7JW2 - chains A and B; structure by X-ray diffraction, 1.50 A resolution.

[Chain A (and B)]
Protein: Exonuclease mut-7 homolog
Source organism: Aedes aegypti
Notes: EC 3.1.-.-; chain B of this document is another copy of the same molecule, construct and numbering; everything in this record applies to it too
UniProtKB: Q179T2 (MUT7_AEDAE); residue numbers follow UniProt; this construct covers 427-652
Amino-acid sequence (227 residues; each row starts with the number of its first residue):
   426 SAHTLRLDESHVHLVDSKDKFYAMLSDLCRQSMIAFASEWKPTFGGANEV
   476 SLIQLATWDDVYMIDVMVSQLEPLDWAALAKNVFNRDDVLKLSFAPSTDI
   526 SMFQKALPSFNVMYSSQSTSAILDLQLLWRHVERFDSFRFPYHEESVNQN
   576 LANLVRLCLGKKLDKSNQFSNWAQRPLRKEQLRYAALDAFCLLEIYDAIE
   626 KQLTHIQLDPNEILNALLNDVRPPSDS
Disordered / not traced: 426, 646-652 (chain B: 426, 645-652)
Sequence notes: expression tag (426); conflict Ala-462 (Asp in Q179T2)

[Chain A / chain B interface]
Residue-residue contacts - 25 pairs, chain A then chain B:
  Lys-443(A) with Cys-454(B); Lys-506(B)
  Asp-444(A) with Ser-451(B), hydrogen bond (backbone-side chain); Cys-454(B); Arg-455(B), salt bridge
  Tyr-447(A) with Tyr-447(B), hydrophobic; Ser-451(B); Asn-507(B), hydrogen bond
  Ala-448(A) with Ser-451(B)
  Leu-450(A) with Tyr-447(B), hydrophobic
  Ser-451(A) with Asp-444(B), hydrogen bond (side chain-backbone); Tyr-447(B); Ala-448(B)
  Cys-454(A) with Asp-444(B)
  Arg-455(A) with Asp-444(B), salt bridge
  Glu-497(A) with Lys-506(B), salt bridge
  Leu-499(A) with Leu-499(B), hydrophobic; Ala-503(B), hydrophobic; Lys-506(B)
  Ala-502(A) with Leu-499(B)
  Ala-503(A) with Leu-499(B)
  Lys-506(A) with Glu-497(B), salt bridge; Leu-499(B)
  Asn-507(A) with Lys-443(B), hydrogen bond; Tyr-447(B)
Also at the interface, not in a pair above, chain A (15 interface residues in all): Ser-442
Also at the interface, not in a pair above, chain B (17 interface residues in all): Ser-442, Leu-450, Pro-498, Asp-500, Ala-502

[In short]
15 residues of chain A and 17 residues of chain B are in contact, with 4 hydrogen bonds and 4 salt bridges.
Among the polar pairs are Asp-444(A)/Arg-455(B), Glu-497(A)/Lys-506(B) and Asp-444(A)/Ser-451(B).
Both chains are Exonuclease mut-7 homolog (Aedes aegypti). Entry 7JW2 (Crystal structure of Aedes aegypti
Nibbler EXO domain) was determined by X-ray diffraction together with 7JW3 from the same study.
